PDB entry 6TZ9 | electron microscopy, 6.20 A resolution (low resolution: residue-level contacts below are approximate; hydrogen-bond / salt-bridge calls are withheld) | chains P and V of the 26 polymer chains in the assembly

== Chain P (and V) ==
Name: Charged multivesicular body protein 1b
Source organism: Homo sapiens
Notes: chain V of this document is another copy of the same molecule, construct and numbering; everything in this record applies to it too
UniProtKB: Q7LBR1 (CHM1B_HUMAN); residues 1-199 here = UniProt positions 1-199
Sequence (199 residues; numbered 1 to 199; the number before each row is that of its first residue):
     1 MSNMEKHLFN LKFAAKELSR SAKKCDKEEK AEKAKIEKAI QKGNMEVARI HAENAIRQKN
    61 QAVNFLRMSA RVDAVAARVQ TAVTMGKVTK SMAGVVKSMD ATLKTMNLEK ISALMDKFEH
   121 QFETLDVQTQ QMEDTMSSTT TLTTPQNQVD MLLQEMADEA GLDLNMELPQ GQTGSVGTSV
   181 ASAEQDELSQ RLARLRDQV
Unresolved in the structure: 1, 165-199
Construct notes: engineered mutation Glu37 (Lys in Q7LBR1)
Curated features (UniProtKB/Swiss-Prot):
  - region: Met132 to Met156 (Interaction with IST1), Gly174 to Val199 (Interaction with SPAST), Val180 to Val199 (Interaction with VTA1), Val180 to Arg196 (Interaction with VPS4A, MITD1 and STAMBP), Ala183 to Val199 (Interaction with VPS4B)
  - motif: Asp186 to Arg196 (MIT-interacting motif)
  - mutagenesis: Asp158 to Glu159 (Diminishes interaction with VPS4B), Thr178 (T178R: Abolishes interaction with SPAST and no effect on interaction with VPS4A; when associated with R-181 and R-184), Ala181 (A181R: Abolishes interaction with SPAScT and no effect on interaction with VPS4A; when associated with R-178 and R-184), Glu184 (E184A: Decreases interaction with SPAST; E184R: Abolishes interaction with SPAST and no effect on interaction with VPS4A; when associated with R-178 and R-181), Leu188 (L188A: Abolishes interaction with SPAST and VPS4A; when associated with A-192), Leu192 (L192A: Abolishes interaction with SPAST and VPS4A; when associated with A-188; L192A: Abolishes interaction with VPS4B), Leu195 (L195A: Abolishes interaction with VPS4B)

== Interface between chain P and chain V ==
Residue-residue contacts (6; chain P residue first):
  Met132(P) with Met68(V)
  Glu133(P) with Arg71(V)
  Met136(P) with Arg71(V); Val75(V)
  Thr139(P) with Arg78(V)
  Thr140(P) with Arg78(V)
Other interface residues (no listed pair), chain V (5 interface residues in all): Ala74

== In short ==
The chain P/chain V interface involves 5 residues from each chain. From UniProt: 8 mutagenesis sites on chain
P.
Chain P and chain V are both Charged multivesicular body protein 1b (Homo sapiens); the structure, CryoEM
reconstruction of membrane-bound ESCRT-III filament composed of CHMP1B only, was determined by electron
microscopy together with 6TZ4, 6TZ5 and 6TZA from the same study.
